PDB entry 2IVJ | X-ray diffraction, 1.46 A resolution | chain A

[Chain A]
Molecule: Isopenicillin N synthetase
From: Emericella nidulans (strain FGSC A4 / ATCC 38163 / CBS 112.46 / NRRL 194 / M139)
Notes: EC 1.21.3.1
UniProt: P05326 (IPNS_EMENI); numbering as in UniProt (aligned over 1-331)
Chain sequence (331 residues; row label = number of the first residue in the row):
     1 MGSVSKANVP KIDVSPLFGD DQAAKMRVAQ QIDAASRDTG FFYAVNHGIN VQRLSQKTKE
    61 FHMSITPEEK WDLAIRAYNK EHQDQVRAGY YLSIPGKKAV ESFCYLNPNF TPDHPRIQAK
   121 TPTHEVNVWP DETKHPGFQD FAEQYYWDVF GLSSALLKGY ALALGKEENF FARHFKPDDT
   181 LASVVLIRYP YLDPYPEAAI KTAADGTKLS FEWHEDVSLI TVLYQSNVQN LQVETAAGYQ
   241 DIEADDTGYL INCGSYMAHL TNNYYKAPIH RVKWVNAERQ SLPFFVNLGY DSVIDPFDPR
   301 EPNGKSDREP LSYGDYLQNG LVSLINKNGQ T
Disordered / not traced: 1-2
Bound ions: Fe2+: His214, Asp216, His270 (together with BCV)
Small-molecule neighbours: BCV (D-(L-a-aminoadipoyl)-L-cysteinyl-D-cyclopropylglycine): Arg87, Tyr91, Cys104, Ser183, Val185, Ile187, Tyr189, Phe211, His214, Asp216, Leu223, Gln225, Val272, Ser281, Pro283, Phe285, Leu321, Leu324, Thr331
Curated features (UniProtKB/Swiss-Prot):
  - binding site (isopenicillin N): Arg87, Tyr91, Ser183, Tyr189, Ser281
  - binding site (N-[(5S)-5-amino-5-carboxypentanoyl]-L-cysteinyl-D-valine): Arg87, Tyr91, Ser183, Tyr189, His214, Asp216, Ser281
  - binding site (Fe(2+)): His214, Asp216, His270
  - binding site (2-oxoglutarate): Arg279
  - site: Phe211 (Transition state stabilizer)
  - mutagenesis: Lys98 (K98E: Strongly reduced the catalytic activity), Leu223 (L223I/V: Strongly reduced the catalytic activity), Leu231 (L231I/V: Strongly reduced the catalytic activity; L231T: Abolishes the catalytic activity), Val272 (V272T: Strongly reduced the catalytic activity), Pro283 (P283A/I/V: Strongly reduced the catalytic activity; P283L: Abolishes the catalytic activity)

[Summary]
Chain A binds compound BCV. The Fe2+ site is built by His214, Asp216 and His270. Curated annotation (UniProt)
lists 5 isopenicillin N-binding residues, 7 N-[(5S)-5-amino-5-carboxypentanoyl]-L-cysteinyl-D-valine-binding
residues, 3 Fe2+-binding residues and residue binding 2-oxoglutarate Arg279.
Chain A is Isopenicillin N synthetase (Emericella nidulans (strain FGSC A4 / ATCC 38163 / CBS 112.46 / NRRL
194 / M139)); the structure, Isopenicillin N Synthase From Aspergillus Nidulans (Anaerobic Ac-
cyclopropylglycine Fe Complex), was determined by X-ray diffraction (same publication as 2IVI).
